PDB entry 3C6L | X-ray diffraction, 3.40 A resolution | chains D and H of the 8 polymer chains in the assembly

== Chain D (and H) ==
Name: 3K peptide, Linker, and H-2 class II histocompatibility antigen (A beta chain)
Source organism: Mus musculus
Notes: fragment: Fusion protein of Ealpha3K peptide residues 1-13, linker 14-28 and MHC class II Ab; chain H of this document is another copy of the same molecule, construct and numbering; everything in this record applies to it too
UniProt: P14483 (HB2A_MOUSE); residues 29-217 here correspond to UniProt positions 30-218 (UniProt number = residue number + 1)
Chain sequence (217 residues; row label = number of the first residue in the row):
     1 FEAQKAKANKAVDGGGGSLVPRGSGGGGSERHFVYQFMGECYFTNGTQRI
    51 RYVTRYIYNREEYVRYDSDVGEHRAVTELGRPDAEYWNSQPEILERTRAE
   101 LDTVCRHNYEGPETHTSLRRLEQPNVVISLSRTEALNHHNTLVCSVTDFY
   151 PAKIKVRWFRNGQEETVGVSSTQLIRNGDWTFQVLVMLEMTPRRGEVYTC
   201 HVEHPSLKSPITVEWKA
Not modelled in the structure: 13-30, 132-138
Construct notes: linker (14-28); engineered mutation K216 (Arg217 in P14483)
Cystine bridges: C41-C105, C144-C200
Metal / ion sites: Ca2+: E2 (shared with 1 residue of chain A)
UniProt features mapped onto this chain:
  - glycosylation: N45 (N-linked (GlcNAc...) asparagine)

== How chain D and chain H interact ==
Contacting residue pairs (31; chain D residue first):
  Y42(D) with R160(H); Q163(H)
  F43(D) with Q163(H), hydrogen bond (backbone-side chain)
  T44(D) with Q163(H)
  A152(D) with T166(H)
  K153(D) with E164(H); T166(H)
  R160(D) with Y42(H)
  N161(D) with R49(H)
  G162(D) with T44(H)
  Q163(D) with Y42(H); F43(H), hydrogen bond (side chain-backbone)
  E164(D) with K153(H), salt bridge
  T166(D) with K153(H)
  V167(D) with Q173(H); L174(H), hydrogen bond (backbone-backbone); R176(H)
  G168(D) with Q173(H)
  V169(D) with Q173(H)
  S170(D) with Q173(H)
  S171(D) with S171(H)
  Q173(D) with V167(H); G168(H); V169(H), hydrogen bond (backbone-backbone); S170(H); E189(H)
  L174(D) with T166(H); V167(H), hydrogen bond (backbone-backbone)
  R176(D) with V167(H)
  E189(D) with Q173(H)
  R193(D) with R55(H)
Other interface residues (no listed pair), chain D (26 interface residues in all): R49, R55, T172, I175, F182
Other interface residues (no listed pair), chain H (26 interface residues in all): A152, N161, G162, T172, I175, F182, R193

== Overview ==
The chain D/chain H interface involves 26 residues from each chain, with 5 hydrogen bonds and 1 salt bridge.
Among the polar pairs are E164(D)-K153(H), F43(D)-Q163(H) and V167(D)-L174(H).
Both chains are 3K peptide, Linker, and H-2 class II histocompatibility antigen (A beta chain) (Mus musculus).
Entry 3C6L (Crystal structure of mouse MHC class II I-Ab/3K peptide complexed with mouse TCR 2W20) was
determined by X-ray diffraction together with 3C5Z and 3C60 from the same study.
